6PWE - chains C and J of the 10 polymer chains in the assembly; structure by electron microscopy, 3.95 A resolution.

# Chain C
Molecule: Histone H2A
Organism: Drosophila melanogaster
Reference sequence: P84051 (H2A_DROME); residues 0-123 here correspond to UniProt positions 1-124 (UniProt number = residue number + 1)
Sequence (124 residues; each row starts with the number of its first residue; numbering starts at 0):
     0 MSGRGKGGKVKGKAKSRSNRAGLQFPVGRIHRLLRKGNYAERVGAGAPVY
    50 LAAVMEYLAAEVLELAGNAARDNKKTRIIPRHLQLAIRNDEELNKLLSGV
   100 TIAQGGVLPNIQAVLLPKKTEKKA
Disordered / not traced: 0-13, 117-123
Swiss-Prot annotation at these positions:
  - modified residue: Ser1 (N-acetylserine), Lys35 (N6-succinyllysine), Gln103 (N5-methylglutamine), Thr119 (Phosphothreonine)
  - cross-link: Lys118 (Glycyl lysine isopeptide (Lys-Gly) (interchain with G-Cter in ubiquitin))

# Chain J
Molecule: 147-nt DNA strand
Organism: synthetic construct
Sequence (147 nucleotides; each row starts with the number of its first residue; numbers below 1 keep their minus sign (DA-73 is residue -73)):
   -73 ATCGAGAATCCCGGTGCCGAGGCCGCTCAATTGGTCGTAGACAGCTCTAG
   -23 CACCGCTTAAACGCACGTACGCGCTGTCCCCCGCGTTTTAACCGCCAAGG
    27 GGATTACTCCCTAGTCTCCAGGCACGTGTCAGATATATACATCCGAT

# Chain C / chain J interface
Contacting residue pairs (15; chain C residue first):
  Arg28(C) - DG48(J)  sugar contact
  Arg28(C) - DC49(J)  salt bridge to the phosphate
  Arg34(C) - DA39(J)  salt bridge to the phosphate
  Glu40(C) - DA39(J)  phosphate contact
  Arg41(C) - DT38(J)  hydrogen bond to the sugar
  Arg41(C) - DA39(J)  phosphate contact
  Val42(C) - DT38(J)  sugar contact
  Val42(C) - DA39(J)  hydrogen bond to the phosphate
  Gly43(C) - DT38(J)  phosphate contact
  Ala44(C) - DT38(J)  hydrogen bond to the phosphate
  Lys74(C) - DG58(J)  phosphate contact
  Lys74(C) - DA59(J)  salt bridge to the phosphate
  Thr75(C) - DA57(J)  phosphate contact
  Thr75(C) - DG58(J)  hydrogen bond to the phosphate
  Arg76(C) - DG58(J)  hydrogen bond to the phosphate
Other interface residues (no listed pair), chain J (9 interface residues in all): DC37, DG40

# In short
Chain C and chain J form an interface of 10 and 9 residues respectively, with 5 hydrogen bonds and 3 salt
bridges. Polar contacts include Arg41(C)-DT38(J), Val42(C)-DA39(J) and Ala44(C)-DT38(J).
Here chain C is Histone H2A (Drosophila melanogaster) and chain J is a 147-nt DNA strand (synthetic
construct). Entry 6PWE (Cryo-EM structure of nucleosome core particle) was determined by electron microscopy
together with 6PWF from the same study.
